Entry 5HU6 (X-ray diffraction, 2.90 A resolution); this record covers chains C and D of the 4 polymer chains in the assembly.

# Chain C
Name: Haptoglobin
Organism: Homo sapiens
UniProt: P00738 (HPT_HUMAN); numbering as in UniProt (aligned over 148-406)
Sequence (259 residues; row label = number of the first residue in the row):
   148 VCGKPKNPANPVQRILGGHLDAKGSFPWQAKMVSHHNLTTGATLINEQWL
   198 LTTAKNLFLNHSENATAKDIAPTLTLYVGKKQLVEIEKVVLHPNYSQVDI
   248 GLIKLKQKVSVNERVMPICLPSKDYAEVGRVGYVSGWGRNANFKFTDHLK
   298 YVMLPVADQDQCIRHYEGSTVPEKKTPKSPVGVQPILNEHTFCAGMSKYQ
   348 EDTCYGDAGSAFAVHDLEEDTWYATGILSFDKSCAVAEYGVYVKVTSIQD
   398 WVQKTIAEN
Not modelled in the structure: 154-170
Swiss-Prot annotation at these positions:
  - region: Val318 to Thr323 (Interaction with CD163)
  - glycosylation (N-linked (GlcNAc...) asparagine): Asn184 (complex), Asn207, Asn211, Asn241 (complex)
  - natural variant: Ile247 (I247T: In AHP)
Disulfides: Cys149-Cys266, Cys309-Cys340, Cys351-Cys381
Glycans and other covalent adducts: N-acetylglucosamine (NAG) linked to Asn184, Asn241

# Chain D
Name: Haptoglobin-hemoglobin receptor
Organism: Trypanosoma brucei brucei
UniProt: I7B1A7 (I7B1A7_TRYBB); residues 38-297 here = UniProt positions 38-297
Sequence (260 residues; row label = number of the first residue in the row):
    38 GLKTKDEVEKACHLAQQLKEVSITLGVIYRTTERHSVQVEAHKTAIDKHA
    88 DAVSRAVEALTRVDVALQRLKELGKANDTKAVKIIENITSARENLALFNN
   138 ETQAVLTARDHVHKHRAAALQGWSDAKEKGDAAAEDVWVLLNAAKKGNGS
   188 ADAKAAAEKCSRYSSSSTSETELQKAIDAAANVGGLSAHKSKYGDVLNKF
   238 KLSNASVGAVRDTSGRGGKHMEKVNNVAKLLKDAEVSLAAAAAEIEEVKN
   288 AHETKVQEEM
Construct notes: conflict Gly252 (Asp in I7B1A7)
Disulfides: Cys49-Cys197
Small-molecule neighbours: heme (HEM): Lys56, Ser59, Ile60, Lys164, Arg199, Tyr200
What the authors report for this chain:
  - binding site for heme: Lys56, Ser59, Lys164, Arg199, Tyr200

# Interface between chain C and chain D
Pairs across the interface (16; chain C residue first):
  Val275(C) - Thr81(D)
  Val275(C) - Ala82(D)
  Val275(C) - Lys85(D)
  Gly276(C) - Gln75(D)
  Gly276(C) - Ala78(D)
  Gly276(C) - Ala82(D)
  Val278(C) - Val74(D)  hydrophobic
  Val278(C) - Gln75(D)
  Val278(C) - Ala78(D)  hydrophobic
  Tyr280(C) - Arg71(D)
  Met300(C) - Glu70(D)
  Met300(C) - Arg71(D)
  Asp305(C) - Lys85(D)  salt bridge
  Lys345(C) - Ser73(D)  hydrogen bond
  Lys345(C) - Arg153(D)
  Tyr346(C) - Glu70(D)
Interface residues without a listed pair, chain C (9 interface residues in all): Glu365
Interface residues without a listed pair, chain D (12 interface residues in all): His79, Glu259
Interface features reported in the paper:
  - residue pairs: Ser73(D)-Lys345(C) (hydrogen bond), Gln75(D)-Gly276(C) (hydrogen bond), Lys85(D)-Asp305(C) (salt bridge)
  - interface residues, chain D: Val74(D), Ala78(D), Ala82(D)

# Summary
The interface between chain C and chain D involves 9 residues on one side and 12 on the other; the contacts
include 1 hydrogen bond and 1 salt bridge. Polar pairs include Asp305(C)-Lys85(D) and Lys345(C)-Ser73(D). The
paper describes hydrogen bonds between Ser73(D) and Lys345(C) and Gln75(D) and Gly276(C); a salt bridge
between Lys85(D) and Asp305(C). From the paper: a binding site for heme at Lys56(D), Ser59(D) and Lys164(D)
among others; interface residues Val74(D), Ala78(D) and Ala82(D).
Here chain C is Haptoglobin (Homo sapiens) and chain D is Haptoglobin-hemoglobin receptor (Trypanosoma brucei
brucei). Entry 5HU6 (Structure of the T. brucei haptoglobin-haemoglobin receptor bound to human
haptolgobin-haemoglobin) was determined by X-ray diffraction, deposited together with 4X0L.
